Entry 1WVQ (X-ray diffraction, 1.45 A resolution); this record covers chains A and B of the 3 polymer chains in the assembly.

== Chain A (and B) ==
Name: hypothetical protein PAE2307
Source organism: Pyrobaculum aerophilum
Notes: chain B of this document is another copy of the same molecule, construct and numbering; everything in this record applies to it too
Chain sequence (167 residues; each row starts with the number of its first residue):
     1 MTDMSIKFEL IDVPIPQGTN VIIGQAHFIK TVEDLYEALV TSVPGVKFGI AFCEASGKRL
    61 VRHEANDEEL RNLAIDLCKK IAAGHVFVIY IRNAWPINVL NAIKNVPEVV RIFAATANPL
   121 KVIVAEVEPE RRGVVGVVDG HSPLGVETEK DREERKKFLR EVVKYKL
Disordered / not traced: 1-4
Construct notes: expression tag (1-3)
Modified / non-standard residues: His85 (n1-phosphonohistidine; NEP)

== Interface between chain A and chain B ==
Residue-residue contacts - 87 pairs, chain A then chain B:
  Ile6(A) - Phe8(B)  hydrophobic
  Ile6(A) - Leu10(B)  hydrophobic
  Phe8(A) - Phe8(B)  hydrophobic
  Gln25(A) - Phe113(B)  hydrogen bond (side chain-backbone)
  Gln25(A) - Ala114(B)
  Gln25(A) - Val137(B)
  His27(A) - Pro96(B)
  His27(A) - Ile97(B)
  His27(A) - Leu100(B)
  His27(A) - Ala115(B)
  Phe28(A) - Tyr165(B)  hydrophobic
  Ile29(A) - Arg155(B)
  Ile29(A) - Leu159(B)  hydrophobic
  Lys30(A) - Leu159(B)
  Lys30(A) - Tyr165(B)
  Val32(A) - Arg155(B)
  Glu33(A) - Arg155(B)  salt bridge
  Glu33(A) - Lys156(B)
  Glu33(A) - Leu159(B)
  Glu33(A) - Arg160(B)  salt bridge
  Glu33(A) - Lys166(B)
  Asp34(A) - Lys166(B)  salt bridge
  Glu37(A) - Lys166(B)  salt bridge
  Cys53(A) - Pro143(B)  hydrophobic
  Ala55(A) - Asn118(B)
  Ala55(A) - Asp139(B)
  Ala55(A) - Gly140(B)
  Ala55(A) - His141(B)  hydrogen bond (backbone-backbone)
  Ser56(A) - Asn118(B)  hydrogen bond
  Lys58(A) - Leu144(B)
  Lys58(A) - Asp151(B)  salt bridge
  Lys58(A) - Glu154(B)  salt bridge
  Arg59(A) - His141(B)
  Arg59(A) - Ser142(B)  hydrogen bond (side chain-backbone)
  Arg59(A) - Pro143(B)
  Arg59(A) - Leu144(B)  hydrogen bond (backbone-backbone)
  Arg59(A) - Gly145(B)
  Leu60(A) - Gly145(B)
  Leu60(A) - Asp151(B)
  Val61(A) - Pro143(B)  hydrophobic
  Val61(A) - Gly145(B)  hydrogen bond (backbone-backbone)
  Val61(A) - Val146(B)
  Val61(A) - Glu147(B)  hydrogen bond (backbone-backbone)
  Arg62(A) - Glu147(B)  salt bridge
  Arg62(A) - Asp151(B)
  Arg62(A) - Arg155(B)
  His63(A) - Val146(B)
  His63(A) - Glu147(B)  hydrogen bond (side chain-backbone)
  His63(A) - Arg155(B)
  Glu64(A) - Arg152(B)  salt bridge
  Glu64(A) - Arg155(B)  salt bridge
  Ile75(A) - Val146(B)  hydrophobic
  Lys79(A) - Val146(B)
  Ala82(A) - Ser142(B)
  Ala82(A) - Pro143(B)
  Gly84(A) - Asp139(B)
  Gly84(A) - His141(B)
  His85(A) - Thr116(B)
  His85(A) - Asn118(B)
  His85(A) - Asp139(B)
  Lys104(A) - Lys104(B)  hydrogen bond (backbone-side chain)
  Asn105(A) - Asn101(B)  hydrogen bond (backbone-side chain)
  Val106(A) - Lys104(B)  hydrogen bond (backbone-side chain)
  Pro107(A) - Ile97(B)
  Pro107(A) - Leu100(B)
  Pro107(A) - Asn101(B)
  Glu108(A) - Ile97(B)
  Val109(A) - Lys104(B)  hydrogen bond (backbone-side chain)
  Val110(A) - Leu100(B)  hydrophobic
  Val110(A) - Ile112(B)
  Val110(A) - Ala115(B)  hydrophobic
  Arg111(A) - Ile112(B)
  Arg111(A) - Phe113(B)
  Ala125(A) - Ile123(B)  hydrophobic
  Val127(A) - Leu10(B)  hydrophobic
  Glu128(A) - Lys121(B)
  Glu130(A) - His141(B)
  Glu130(A) - Ser142(B)  hydrogen bond (backbone-backbone)
  Arg131(A) - Pro119(B)  hydrogen bond (side chain-backbone)
  Arg131(A) - Leu120(B)
  Arg131(A) - Lys121(B)
  Arg131(A) - Val138(B)  hydrogen bond (side chain-backbone)
  Arg131(A) - Gly140(B)  hydrogen bond (side chain-backbone)
  Arg131(A) - His141(B)
  Arg132(A) - Val138(B)
  Gly133(A) - Val137(B)
  Val135(A) - Val135(B)  hydrophobic
Interface residues without a listed pair, chain A (47 interface residues in all): Ala26, Glu54, Cys78, Ala83, Val134
Interface residues without a listed pair, chain B (41 interface residues in all): Arg111, Gly136, Phe158

== Overview ==
47 residues of chain A and 41 residues of chain B are in contact, with 16 hydrogen bonds and 9 salt bridges.
Polar contacts include Glu33(A)-Arg155(B), Glu33(A)-Arg160(B) and Asp34(A)-Lys166(B).
Chain A and chain B are both hypothetical protein PAE2307 (Pyrobaculum aerophilum); the structure, Structure
of conserved hypothetical protein PAE2307 from Pyrobaculum aerophilum, was determined by X-ray diffraction,
deposited together with 2GL0.
